PDB entry 4HBX | X-ray diffraction, 1.62 A resolution | chain A

== Chain A ==
Name: Bromodomain-containing protein 4
Source organism: Homo sapiens
UniProtKB: O60885 (BRD4_HUMAN); residues 42-168 here = UniProt positions 42-168
Sequence (127 residues; each row starts with the number of its first residue):
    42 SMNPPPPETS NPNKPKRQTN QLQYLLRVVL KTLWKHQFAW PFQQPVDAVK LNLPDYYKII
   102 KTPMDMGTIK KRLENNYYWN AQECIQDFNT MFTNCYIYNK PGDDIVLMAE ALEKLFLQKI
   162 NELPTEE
Differences from the reference sequence: conflict M43 (Thr in O60885)
Residues lining bound ligands: 14X (3-methyl-6-(pyrrolidin-1-ylsulfonyl)-3,4-dihydroquinazolin-2(1H)-one): W81, P82, F83, V87, L92, L94, Y97, C136, N140, D145, I146, M149
UniProt features mapped onto this chain:
  - site: N140 (Acetylated histone binding)
  - cross-link: K99 (Glycyl lysine isopeptide (Lys-Gly) (interchain with G-Cter in SUMO2))
  - natural variant: D145 (D145G: Found in a patient with a neurodevelopmental syndrome; uncertain significance)
  - mutagenesis: N140 (N140A: Abolishes binding to acetylated histones)

== Summary ==
Chain A binds compound 14X. UniProt lists one mutagenesis site.
Chain A is Bromodomain-containing protein 4 (Homo sapiens); the structure, Crystal Structure of the first
bromodomain of human BRD4 in complex with a quinazolin ligand, was determined by X-ray diffraction together
with 4HBV, 4HBW, 4HBY and 4E96 from the same study.
